PDB entry 8KFX | electron microscopy, 2.96 A resolution | chains A and R of the 5 polymer chains in the assembly

[Chain A]
Protein: Guanine nucleotide-binding protein G(i) subunit alpha-1
Source organism: Homo sapiens
Reference sequence: P63096 (GNAI1_HUMAN); residue numbers follow UniProt; this construct covers 1-354
Sequence (354 residues; numbered 1 to 354; the number before each row is that of its first residue):
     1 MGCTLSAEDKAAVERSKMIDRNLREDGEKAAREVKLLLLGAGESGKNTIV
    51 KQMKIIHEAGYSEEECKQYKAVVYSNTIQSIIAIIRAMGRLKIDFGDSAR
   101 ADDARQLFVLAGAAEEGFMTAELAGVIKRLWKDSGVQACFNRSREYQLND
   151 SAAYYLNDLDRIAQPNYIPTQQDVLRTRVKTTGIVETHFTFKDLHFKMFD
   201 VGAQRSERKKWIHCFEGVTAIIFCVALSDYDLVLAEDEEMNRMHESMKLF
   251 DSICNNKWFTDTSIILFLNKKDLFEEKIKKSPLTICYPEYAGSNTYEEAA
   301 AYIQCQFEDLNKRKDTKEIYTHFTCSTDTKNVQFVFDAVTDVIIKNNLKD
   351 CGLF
Disordered / not traced: 1-2, 55-181
Sequence notes: conflict Asn47 (Ser in P63096), Ala203 (Gly in P63096), Ser326 (Ala in P63096)

[Chain R]
Protein: C-C chemokine receptor type 8, Fusion protein
Source organism: Homo sapiens
Reference sequence: P51685 (CCR8_HUMAN); residues 1-355 carry their UniProt numbers (355 of 548 residues fall inside the UniProt entry; the rest is not from it)
Sequence (575 residues; numbered -26 to 548; the number before each row is that of its first residue; numbers below 1 keep their minus sign (Met-26 is residue -26)):
   -26 MKTIIALSYIFCLVFADYKDDDDAGRAMDYTLDLSVTTVTDYYYPDIFSS
    24 PCDAELIQTNGKLLLAVFYCLLFVFSLLGNSLVILVLVVCKKLRSITDVY
    74 LLNLALSDLLFVFSFPFQTYYLLDQWVFGTVMCKVVSGFYYIGFYSSMFF
   124 ITLMSVDRYLAVVHAVYALKVRTIRMGTTLCLAVWLTAIMATIPLLVFYQ
   174 VASEDGVLQCYSFYNQQTLKWKIFTNFKMNILGLLIPFTIFMFCYIKILH
   224 QLKRCQNHNKTKAIRLVLIVVIASLLFWVPFNVVLFLTSLHSMHILDGCS
   274 ISQQLTYATHVTEIISFTHCCVNPVIYAFVGEKFKKHLSEIFQKSCSQIF
   324 NYLGRQMPRESCEKSSSCQQHSSRSSSVDYILGSSGGGGSGGGGSSGVFT
   374 LEDFVGDWEQTAAYNLDQVLEQGGVSSLLQNLAVSVTPIQRIVRSGENAL
   424 KIDIHVIIPYEGLSADQMAQIEEVFKVVYPVDDHHFKVILPYGTLVIDGV
   474 TPNMLNYFGRPYEGIAVFDGKKITVTGTLWNGNKIIDERLITPDGSMLFR
   524 VTINSEFLEVLFQGPHHHHHHHHHH
Disordered / not traced: -26 to 29, 318-548
Sequence notes: initiating methionine (-26); expression tag (-25 to 0)
Disulfides: Cys106-Cys183
Residues lining bound ligands: lmd-009 (OS9; 8-[[3-(2-methoxyphenoxy)phenyl]methyl]-1-(2-phenylethyl)-1,3,8-triazaspiro[4.5]decan-4-one): Tyr42, Ser87, Gln91, Trp99, Val109, Ser110, Tyr113, Tyr114, Tyr172, Cys183, Phe254, Val257, Leu258, Thr282, Thr285, Glu286, Phe290

[How chain A and chain R interact]
Contacting residue pairs (46; chain A residue first):
  Arg24(A) - Arg148(R)
  Glu28(A) - Thr146(R)
  Glu28(A) - Arg148(R)  salt bridge
  Arg32(A) - Leu142(R)
  Arg32(A) - Lys143(R)
  Lys192(A) - Val139(R)
  Asp193(A) - Val139(R)
  Leu194(A) - Val139(R)  hydrophobic
  Leu194(A) - Leu142(R)  hydrophobic
  Lys314(A) - His231(R)  hydrogen bond (backbone-side chain)
  Asp315(A) - His231(R)
  Lys317(A) - His231(R)  hydrogen bond (backbone-side chain)
  Glu318(A) - Gln229(R)
  Glu318(A) - Asn230(R)
  Glu318(A) - His231(R)
  Phe336(A) - Val139(R)  hydrophobic
  Asp341(A) - Cys228(R)
  Asp341(A) - Gln229(R)
  Asp341(A) - Asn230(R)  hydrogen bond
  Ile343(A) - Ala138(R)  hydrophobic
  Ile343(A) - Leu142(R)  hydrophobic
  Ile344(A) - Val135(R)
  Ile344(A) - Gln224(R)
  Lys345(A) - Asn230(R)
  Lys345(A) - Asn232(R)
  Asn347(A) - Ala134(R)  hydrogen bond (side chain-backbone)
  Leu348(A) - Val135(R)  hydrophobic
  Leu348(A) - Leu225(R)  hydrophobic
  Leu348(A) - Ala236(R)  hydrophobic
  Lys349(A) - Asn232(R)
  Lys349(A) - Glu305(R)  salt bridge
  Asp350(A) - Thr70(R)  hydrogen bond (backbone-side chain)
  Asp350(A) - Lys306(R)
  Cys351(A) - Thr70(R)
  Cys351(A) - Asp130(R)
  Cys351(A) - Arg131(R)  hydrogen bond (backbone-side chain)
  Cys351(A) - Ala134(R)  hydrophobic
  Cys351(A) - Arg145(R)
  Gly352(A) - Leu239(R)
  Leu353(A) - Arg131(R)
  Leu353(A) - Ala236(R)
  Leu353(A) - Leu239(R)  hydrophobic
  Leu353(A) - Val240(R)  hydrophobic
  Phe354(A) - Asn232(R)
  Phe354(A) - Lys235(R)
  Phe354(A) - Glu305(R)
Interface residues without a listed pair, chain A (26 interface residues in all): Ala31, Tyr320, Thr340
Interface residues without a listed pair, chain R (27 interface residues in all): Val303, Gly304

[In short]
Chain A and chain R form an interface of 26 and 27 residues respectively; the contacts include 6 hydrogen
bonds and 2 salt bridges. Polar pairs include Glu28(A)-Arg148(R), Lys349(A)-Glu305(R) and Lys314(A)-His231(R).
Bound to chain R: lmd-009.
Chain A is Guanine nucleotide-binding protein G(i) subunit alpha-1 and chain R is C-C chemokine receptor type
8, Fusion protein, both from Homo sapiens; the structure, Gi bound CCR8 complex with nonpeptide agonist
LMD-009, was determined by electron microscopy, deposited together with 8KFY and 8KFZ.
